PDB entry 9N5E | X-ray diffraction, 3.75 A resolution | chains T and A of the 13 polymer chains in the assembly

[Chain T]
Molecule: Template strand DNA
Sequence (29 nucleotides; row label = number of the first residue in the row):
     1 CCTTCTCTCT CTCGCTGAGC CTCTCGATG
Disordered / not traced: 1-4, 29
Modified residues: 8OG (8-oxo-2'-deoxy-guanosine-5'-monophosphate) at position 19

[Chain A]
Name: DNA-directed RNA polymerase II subunit RPB1
Organism: Saccharomyces cerevisiae S288C
Notes: EC 2.7.7.6
Reference sequence: P04050 (RPB1_YEAST); residue numbers follow UniProt; this construct covers 1-1733
Chain sequence (1733 residues; numbered 1 to 1733; the number before each row is that of its first residue):
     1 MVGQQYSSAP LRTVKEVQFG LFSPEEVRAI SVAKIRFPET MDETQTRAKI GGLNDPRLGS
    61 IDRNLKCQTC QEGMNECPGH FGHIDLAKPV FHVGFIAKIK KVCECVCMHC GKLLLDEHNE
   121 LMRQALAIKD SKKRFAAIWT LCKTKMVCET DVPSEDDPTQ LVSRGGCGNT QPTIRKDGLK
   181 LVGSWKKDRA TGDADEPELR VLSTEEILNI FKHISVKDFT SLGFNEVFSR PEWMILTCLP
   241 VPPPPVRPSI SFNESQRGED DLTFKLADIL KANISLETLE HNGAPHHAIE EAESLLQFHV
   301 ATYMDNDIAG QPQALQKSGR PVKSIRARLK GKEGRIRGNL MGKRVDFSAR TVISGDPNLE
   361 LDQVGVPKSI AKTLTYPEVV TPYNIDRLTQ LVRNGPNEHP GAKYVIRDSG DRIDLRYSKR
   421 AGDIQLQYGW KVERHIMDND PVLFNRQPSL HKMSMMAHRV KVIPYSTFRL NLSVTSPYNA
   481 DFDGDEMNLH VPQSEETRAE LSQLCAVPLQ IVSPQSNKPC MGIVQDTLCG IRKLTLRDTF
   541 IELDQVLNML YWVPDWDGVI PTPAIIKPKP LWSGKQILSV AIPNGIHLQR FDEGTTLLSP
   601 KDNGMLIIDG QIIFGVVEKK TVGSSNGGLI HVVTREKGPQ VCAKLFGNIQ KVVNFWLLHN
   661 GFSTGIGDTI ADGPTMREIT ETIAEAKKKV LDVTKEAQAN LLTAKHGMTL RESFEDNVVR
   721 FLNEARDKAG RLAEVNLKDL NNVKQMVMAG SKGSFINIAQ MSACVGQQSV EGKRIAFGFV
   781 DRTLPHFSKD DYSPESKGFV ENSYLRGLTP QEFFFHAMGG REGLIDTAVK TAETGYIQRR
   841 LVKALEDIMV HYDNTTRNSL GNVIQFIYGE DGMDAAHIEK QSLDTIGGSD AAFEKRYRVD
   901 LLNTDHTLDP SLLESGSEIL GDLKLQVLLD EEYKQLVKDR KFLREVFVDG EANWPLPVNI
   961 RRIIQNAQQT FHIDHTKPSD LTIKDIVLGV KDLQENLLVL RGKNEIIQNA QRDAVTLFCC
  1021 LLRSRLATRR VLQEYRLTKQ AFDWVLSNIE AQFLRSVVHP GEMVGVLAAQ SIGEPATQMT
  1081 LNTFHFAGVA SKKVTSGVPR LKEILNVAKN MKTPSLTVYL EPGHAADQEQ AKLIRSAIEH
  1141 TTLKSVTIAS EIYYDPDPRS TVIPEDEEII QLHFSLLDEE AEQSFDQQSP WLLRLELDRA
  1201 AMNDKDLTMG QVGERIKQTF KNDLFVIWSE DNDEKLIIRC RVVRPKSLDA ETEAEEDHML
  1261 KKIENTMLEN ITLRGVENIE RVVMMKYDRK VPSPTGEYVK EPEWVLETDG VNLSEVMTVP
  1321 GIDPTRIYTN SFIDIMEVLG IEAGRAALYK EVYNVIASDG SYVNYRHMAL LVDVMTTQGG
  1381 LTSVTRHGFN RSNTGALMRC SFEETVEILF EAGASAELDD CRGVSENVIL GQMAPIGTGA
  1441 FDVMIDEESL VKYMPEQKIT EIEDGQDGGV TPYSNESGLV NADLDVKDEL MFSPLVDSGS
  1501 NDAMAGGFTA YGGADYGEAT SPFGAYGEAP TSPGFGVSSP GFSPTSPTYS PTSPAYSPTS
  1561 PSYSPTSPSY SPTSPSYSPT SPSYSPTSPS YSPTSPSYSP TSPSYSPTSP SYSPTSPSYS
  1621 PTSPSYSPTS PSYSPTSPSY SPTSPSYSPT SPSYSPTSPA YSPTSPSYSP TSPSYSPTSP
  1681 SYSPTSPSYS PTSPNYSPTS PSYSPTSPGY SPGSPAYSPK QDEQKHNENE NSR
Disordered / not traced: 1-2, 154-160, 187-198, 250-256, 1082-1091, 1177-1186, 1244-1256, 1447-1733
Metal / ion sites: Zn2+ site 1: Cys67, Cys70, Cys77, His80; Zn2+ site 2 near Cys110 (its only coordinating residue here); Mg2+: Asp483, Asp485 (shared with 1 residue of chain R)
Residues lining bound ligands: AMP-CPP (APC; diphosphomethylphosphonic acid adenosyl ester): Arg446, Pro448, Asn479, Lys752
UniProt features mapped onto this chain:
  - region: Pro248 to Asp260 (Lid loop), Asn306 to Lys323 (Rudder loop), Pro810 to Glu822 (Bridging helix)
  - binding site (Zn(2+)): Cys67, Cys70, Cys77, His80, Cys107, Cys110, Cys148, Cys167
  - binding site (Mg(2+)): Asp481, Asp483, Asp485
  - modified residue: Thr1471 (Phosphothreonine)
  - cross-link (Glycyl lysine isopeptide (Lys-Gly)): Lys695 (interchain with G-Cter in ubiquitin), Lys1246 (interchain with G-Cter in ubiquitin), Lys1350 (interchain with G-Cter in ubiquitin)
  - natural variant: Ser1653 to Pro1659 (deletion: In strain: A364A)
  - mutagenesis: Lys1246 (K1246R: Impairs ubiquitination during transcription stress)

[Chain T / chain A interface]
Residue-residue contacts (22; chain T residue first):
  DC15(T) - Ala309(A)  phosphate contact
  DT16(T) - Arg326(A)  sugar contact
  DT16(T) - Arg1386(A)  hydrogen bond to the base
  DT16(T) - Glu1404(A)  phosphate contact
  DT16(T) - Glu1407(A)  phosphate contact
  DG17(T) - Arg326(A)  salt bridge to the phosphate
  DG17(T) - Lys330(A)  phosphate contact
  DG17(T) - Tyr836(A)  sugar contact
  DG17(T) - Glu1403(A)  phosphate contact
  DG17(T) - Glu1404(A)  hydrogen bond to the phosphate
  DA18(T) - Arg337(A)  salt bridge to the phosphate
  DA18(T) - Glu1403(A)  phosphate contact
  8OG_19(T) - Thr831(A)  base contact
  8OG_19(T) - Ala832(A)  sugar contact
  8OG_19(T) - Gly835(A)  sugar contact
  8OG_19(T) - Tyr836(A)  sugar contact
  DC20(T) - Arg337(A)  salt bridge to the phosphate
  DC20(T) - Gln447(A)  base contact
  DC21(T) - Arg350(A)  base contact
  DC21(T) - Gln447(A)  sugar contact
  DT22(T) - Arg344(A)  salt bridge to the phosphate
  DT22(T) - Arg350(A)  hydrogen bond to the sugar
Also at the interface, not in a pair above, chain A (18 interface residues in all): Lys332, Arg839, Phe1402

[Overview]
Chain T and chain A form an interface of 8 and 18 residues respectively; the contacts include 3 hydrogen bonds
and 4 salt bridges. Polar pairs include DT16(T)-Arg1386(A), DT22(T)-Arg350(A) and DG17(T)-Glu1404(A). Ligands
of chain A: AMP-CPP.
Here chain T is Template strand DNA and chain A is DNA-directed RNA polymerase II subunit RPB1 (Saccharomyces
cerevisiae S288C). Entry 9N5E (RNA polymerase II elongation complex with 8-oxoG at +1 site, AMPCPP in E-site)
was determined by X-ray diffraction together with 9N5B, 9N5C, 9N5D, 9N5F and 9N5G from the same study.
